Entry 6V49 (X-ray diffraction, 2.50 A resolution); this record covers chains A and C of the 6 polymer chains in the assembly.

Chain A (and C):
Molecule: Hemagglutinin HA1 chain
Organism: Influenza A virus (A/wedge-tailed shearwater/Western Australia/2576/1979(H15N9))
Notes: chain C of this document is another copy of the same molecule, construct and numbering; everything in this record applies to it too
UniProtKB: Q20ND8 (Q20ND8_9INFA); residues 1-331 here correspond to UniProt positions 19-349 (UniProt number = residue number + 18)
Chain sequence (332 residues; each row starts with the number of its first residue; numbering starts at 0):
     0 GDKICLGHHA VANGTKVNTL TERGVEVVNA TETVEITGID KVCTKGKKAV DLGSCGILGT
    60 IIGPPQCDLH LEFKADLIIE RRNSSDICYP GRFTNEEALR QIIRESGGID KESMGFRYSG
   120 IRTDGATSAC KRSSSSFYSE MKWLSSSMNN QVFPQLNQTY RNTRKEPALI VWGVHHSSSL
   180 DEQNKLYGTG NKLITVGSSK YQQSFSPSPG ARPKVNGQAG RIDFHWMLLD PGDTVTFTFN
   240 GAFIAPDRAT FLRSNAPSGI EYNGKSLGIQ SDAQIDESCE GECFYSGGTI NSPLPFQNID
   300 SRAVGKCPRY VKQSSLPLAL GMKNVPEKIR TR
Not modelled in the structure: 329-331
Sequence notes: expression tag (0); conflict Ser132 (Thr150 in Q20ND8), Ser133 (Val151 in Q20ND8)
Cystine bridges: Cys42-Cys278, Cys54-Cys66, Cys87-Cys129, Cys282-Cys306
Covalent attachments: N-acetylglucosamine (NAG) linked to Asn28
What the authors report for this chain:
  - post-translational modification sites: Asn28

How chain A and chain C interact:
Contacting residue pairs - 19 pairs, chain A then chain C:
  Gly90(A) - Gln201(C)
  Arg91(A) - Lys199(C)  hydrogen bond (side chain-backbone)
  Arg91(A) - Gln201(C)
  Ser207(A) - Ser203(C)  hydrogen bond
  Pro208(A) - Thr194(C)  hydrogen bond (backbone-side chain)
  Ala210(A) - Thr235(C)  hydrogen bond (backbone-side chain)
  Arg211(A) - Thr194(C)
  Arg211(A) - Gly196(C)
  Arg211(A) - Gln201(C)
  Arg211(A) - Thr235(C)
  Pro212(A) - Gly196(C)
  Pro212(A) - Thr233(C)
  Pro212(A) - Thr235(C)
  Val214(A) - Ser198(C)
  Arg220(A) - Ser197(C)  hydrogen bond (side chain-backbone)
  Arg220(A) - Ser198(C)
  Arg220(A) - Gln201(C)
  Ile221(A) - Gln201(C)  hydrogen bond (backbone-side chain)
  Asp222(A) - Gln201(C)  hydrogen bond
Interface residues without a listed pair, chain A (12 interface residues in all): Gly209
Interface residues without a listed pair, chain C (12 interface residues in all): Leu192, Val234, Thr237

In short:
Chain A and chain C each contribute 12 residues to their interface, with 7 hydrogen bonds. Polar pairs include
Arg91(A)-Lys199(C), Ser207(A)-Ser203(C) and Pro208(A)-Thr194(C). Covalently linked N-acetylglucosamine: at
Asn28(A). From the paper: a modification site at Asn28(A).
Both chains are Hemagglutinin HA1 chain (Influenza A virus (A/wedge-tailed shearwater/Western
Australia/2576/1979(H15N9))). Entry 6V49 (The crystal structure of hemagglutinin from A/wedge-tailed
shearwater/Western Australia/2576/1979 (H15N9)) was determined by X-ray diffraction (same publication as 6V44,
6V46, 6V47 and 6V48).
